8T56 - chains A and D of the 10 polymer chains in the assembly; structure by electron microscopy, 2.80 A resolution.

[Chain A]
Name: Calcium permeable stress-gated cation channel 1
From: Arabidopsis thaliana
UniProtKB: Q5XEZ5 (CSC1_ARATH); residue numbers follow UniProt; this construct covers 1-771
Sequence (781 residues; each row starts with the number of its first residue):
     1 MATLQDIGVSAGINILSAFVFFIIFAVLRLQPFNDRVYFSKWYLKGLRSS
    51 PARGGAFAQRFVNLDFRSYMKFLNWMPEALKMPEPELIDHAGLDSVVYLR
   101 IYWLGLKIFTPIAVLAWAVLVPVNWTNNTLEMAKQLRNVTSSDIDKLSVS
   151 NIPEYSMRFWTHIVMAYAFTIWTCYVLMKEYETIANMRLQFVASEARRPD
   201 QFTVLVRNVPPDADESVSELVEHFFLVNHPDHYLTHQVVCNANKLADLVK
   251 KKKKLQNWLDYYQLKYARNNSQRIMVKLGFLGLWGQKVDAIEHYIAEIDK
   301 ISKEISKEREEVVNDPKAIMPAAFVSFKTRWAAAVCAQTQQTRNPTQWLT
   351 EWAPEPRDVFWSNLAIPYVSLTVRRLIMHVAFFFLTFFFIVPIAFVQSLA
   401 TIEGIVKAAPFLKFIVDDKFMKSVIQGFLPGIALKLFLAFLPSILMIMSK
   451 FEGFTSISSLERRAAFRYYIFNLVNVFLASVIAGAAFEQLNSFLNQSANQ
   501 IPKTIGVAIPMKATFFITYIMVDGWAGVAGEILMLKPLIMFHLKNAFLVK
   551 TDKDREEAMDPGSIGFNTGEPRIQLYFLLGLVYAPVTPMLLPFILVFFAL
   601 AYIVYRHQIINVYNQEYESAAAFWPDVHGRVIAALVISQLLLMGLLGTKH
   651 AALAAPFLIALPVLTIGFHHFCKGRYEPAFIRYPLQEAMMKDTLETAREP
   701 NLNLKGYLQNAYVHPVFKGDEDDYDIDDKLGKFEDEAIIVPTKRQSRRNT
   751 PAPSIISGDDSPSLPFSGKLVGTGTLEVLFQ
Disordered / not traced: 1, 51-70, 122-156, 267-289, 488-504, 649-653, 719-781
Sequence notes: expression tag (772-781)
Small-molecule neighbours: LBN (1-palmitoyl-2-oleoyl-sn-glycero-3-phosphocholine): Pro111, Ile112, Leu115, Tyr167, Ala168, Thr170, Ile171, Trp172, Cys174, Tyr175, Met178, Leu661, Leu664, Phe668
UniProt features mapped onto this chain:
  - mutagenesis: Trp75 (W75K: Abolished activation in response to poke without affecting activation in response to stretch), Pro77 (P77R: Does not affect activation in response to poke or stretch), Leu80 (L80E: Abolished activation in response to poke without affecting activation in response to stretch), Val335 (V335W: Abolished homodimerization, leading to formation of a monomer), Lys435 (K435I: Abolished activation in response to poke; when associated with I-536), Leu438 (L438K: Converts the channel into a constitutively active phospholipid scramblase), Ala439 (A439K: Converts the channel into an osmolarity-sensing phospholipid scramblase), Glu531 (E531A: Decreases the stretch-activated single-channel conductance by 1.6-fold), Lys536 (K536I: Abolished activation in response to poke; when associated with I-435)

[Chain D]
Name: NSPr peptide
Sequence (37 residues; each row starts with the number of its first residue):
     1 FAEKFKEAVKDYFAKFWDPAAEKLKEAVKDYFAKLWD
Disordered / not traced: 37

[Chain A / chain D interface]
Residue-residue contacts (12; chain A residue first):
  Val9(A) with Tyr31(D)
  Trp103(A) with Phe5(D), hydrophobic
  Lys107(A) with Phe1(D)
  Thr110(A) with Phe5(D)
  Trp172(A) with Phe1(D), hydrophobic
  Tyr175(A) with Phe1(D), hydrophobic
  Val176(A) with Phe1(D), hydrophobic
  Lys179(A) with Phe1(D)
  Asp418(A) with Trp36(D), hydrogen bond
  Lys419(A) with Leu35(D)
  Phe420(A) with Tyr31(D); Trp36(D), hydrophobic
Interface residues without a listed pair, chain A (14 interface residues in all): Gln5, Leu106, Ser423
Interface residues without a listed pair, chain D (7 interface residues in all): Ala2, Phe32

[Overview]
14 residues of chain A face 7 of chain D across their interface; the contacts include 1 hydrogen bond. The
hydrogen-bonded pair is Asp418(A)-Trp36(D). Bound to chain A: compound LBN. UniProt lists 9 mutagenesis sites
on chain A.
Chain A is Calcium permeable stress-gated cation channel 1 (Arabidopsis thaliana) and chain D is NSPr peptide;
the structure, Structure of mechanically activated ion channel OSCA1.2 in peptidiscs, was determined by
electron microscopy (same publication as 8T57).
